Entry 4UY6 (X-ray diffraction, 2.04 A resolution); this record covers chain A.

== Chain A ==
Molecule: Histidine-specific methyltransferase egtd
Organism: Mycobacterium smegmatis
UniProt: A0R5M8 (EGTD_MYCS2); residue numbers follow UniProt; this construct covers 2-321
Amino-acid sequence (321 residues; row label = number of the first residue in the row):
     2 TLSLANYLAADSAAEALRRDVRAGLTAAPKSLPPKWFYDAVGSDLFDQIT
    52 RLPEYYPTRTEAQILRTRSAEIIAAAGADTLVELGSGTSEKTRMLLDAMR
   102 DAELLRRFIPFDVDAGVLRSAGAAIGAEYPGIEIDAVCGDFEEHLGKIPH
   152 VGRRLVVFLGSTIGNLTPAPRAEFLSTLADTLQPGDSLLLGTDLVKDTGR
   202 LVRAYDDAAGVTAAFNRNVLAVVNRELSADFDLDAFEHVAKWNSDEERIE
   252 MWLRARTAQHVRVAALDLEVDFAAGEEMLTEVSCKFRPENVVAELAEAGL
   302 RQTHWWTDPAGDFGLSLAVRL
Differences from the reference sequence: expression tag (322)
UniProt features mapped onto this chain:
  - binding site (L-histidine): Tyr56, Asn166, Tyr206, Glu282 to Ser284
  - binding site (S-adenosyl-L-methionine): Gly86, Lys92, Asp113, Asp141, Phe142
  - mutagenesis: Met252 (M252V: Dramatic change in substrate specificity since the tryptophan-specific activity is increased more than 2000-fold and the histidine-specific activity is reduced 3000-fold ...), Glu282 (E282A: 130-fold reduction in catalytic efficiency. Dramatic change in substrate specificity since the tryptophan-specific activity is increased more than 2000-fold and the histidine-specific activity ...)
Small-molecule neighbours:
  - histidine (HIS): Tyr39, Phe47, Ile50, Tyr56, Gly161, Ser162, Thr163, Asn166, Tyr206, Thr213, Phe216, Met252, Glu282, Ser284
  - S-adenosylhomocysteine (SAH): Lys36, Tyr39, Ser44, Phe47, Glu84, Gly86, Ser87, Gly88, Lys92, Phe112, Asp113, Val114, Asp115, Gly140, Asp141, Phe142, Leu160, Gly161, Thr163

== Overview ==
Chain A binds histidine and S-adenosylhomocysteine. UniProt lists 6 L-histidine-binding residues, 5
S-adenosyl-L-methionine-binding residues and 2 mutagenesis sites.
Chain A is Histidine-specific methyltransferase egtd (Mycobacterium smegmatis); the structure, Crystal
structure of Histidine and SAH bound Histidine-specific methyltransferase EgtD from Mycobacterium smegmatis,
was determined by X-ray diffraction (same publication as 4UY5 and 4UY7).
